5W5X - chains L and H of the 3 polymer chains in the assembly; structure by X-ray diffraction, 2.50 A resolution.

Chain L:
Protein: 3C10 Fab' light chain
From: Rattus norvegicus
Notes: antibody fragment or engineered binder
Amino-acid sequence (213 residues; row label = number of the first residue in the row):
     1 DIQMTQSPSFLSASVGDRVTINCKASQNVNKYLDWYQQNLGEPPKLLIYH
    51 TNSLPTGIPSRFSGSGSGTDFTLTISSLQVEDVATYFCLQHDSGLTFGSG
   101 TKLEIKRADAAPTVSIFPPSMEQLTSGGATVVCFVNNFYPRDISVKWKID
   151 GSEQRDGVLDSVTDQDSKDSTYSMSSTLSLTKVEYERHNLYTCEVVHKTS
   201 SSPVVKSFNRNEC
Disordered / not traced: 213
Disulfides: Cys23-Cys88, Cys133-Cys193
Ion coordination: Zn2+ near His188 (its only coordinating residue here)

Chain H:
Protein: 3C10 Fab' heavy chain
From: Rattus norvegicus
Notes: antibody fragment or engineered binder
Amino-acid sequence (234 residues; each row starts with the number of its first residue):
     1 EVQLQQSGAELVKPGSSVKISCKASGYTFTNYDMHWIKQRPGSGLEWIGW
    51 IYPGNGNTKYNQKFNGKATLTADKSSTTAYMQLSSLTSEDSAVYFCVREG
   101 LGITFEYWGQGVKVTVSSAETTAPSVYPLAPGTALKSNSMVTLGCLVKGY
   151 FPEPVTVTWNSGALSSGVHTFPAVLQSGLYTLTSSVTVPSSTWSSQAVTC
   201 NVAHPASSTKVDKKIVPRECNPCGCTGSEVSSVF
Disordered / not traced: 134-138, 218-234
Disulfides: Cys22-Cys96, Cys145-Cys200
Modified positions: Glu1 (pyroglutamic acid; PCA)

How chain L and chain H interact:
Contacting residue pairs (61):
  Asp34(L) with Thr104(H), hydrogen bond
  Tyr36(L) with Thr104(H), hydrogen bond; Phe105(H), hydrogen bond (side chain-backbone); Trp108(H), hydrophobic
  Gln38(L) with Gln39(H), hydrogen bond
  Pro43(L) with Phe95(H), hydrophobic; Trp108(H), hydrophobic; Gly109(H)
  Pro44(L) with Trp108(H), hydrogen bond (backbone-side chain)
  Leu46(L) with Ile103(H), hydrophobic; Thr104(H); Phe105(H)
  Tyr49(L) with Gly102(H); Ile103(H), hydrophobic; Thr104(H)
  His50(L) with Gly102(H); Thr104(H)
  Phe87(L) with Leu45(H), hydrophobic
  Leu89(L) with Phe105(H), hydrophobic
  His91(L) with Thr104(H)
  Leu95(L) with Trp47(H); Phe105(H), hydrophobic
  Phe97(L) with Leu45(H), hydrophobic
  Ser115(L) with Thr142(H)
  Phe117(L) with Leu129(H); Ala130(H); Pro131(H); Thr142(H)
  Pro118(L) with Ala130(H); Gly132(H)
  Ser120(L) with Tyr127(H); Pro128(H)
  Glu122(L) with Pro128(H); Lys213(H), salt bridge
  Gln123(L) with Tyr127(H); Lys148(H)
  Ser126(L) with Tyr127(H)
  Thr130(L) with Leu146(H); Lys148(H)
  Val132(L) with Leu129(H), hydrophobic
  Phe134(L) with Leu129(H), hydrophobic; Phe171(H), hydrophobic; Thr183(H); Ser184(H); Ser185(H)
  Asn136(L) with His169(H); Phe171(H); Ser185(H), hydrogen bond
  Asn137(L) with His169(H), hydrogen bond
  Leu159(L) with Val174(H), hydrophobic; Gln176(H)
  Asp160(L) with Val174(H)
  Ser161(L) with Phe171(H); Pro172(H), hydrogen bond (side chain-backbone)
  Val162(L) with Pro172(H)
  Thr163(L) with Phe171(H)
  Ser173(L) with His169(H), hydrogen bond; Phe171(H)
  Met174(L) with Phe171(H)
  Ser175(L) with Phe171(H); Thr183(H), hydrogen bond
Also at the interface, not in a pair above, chain L (38 interface residues in all): Glu42, Pro55, Thr56, Thr113, Thr177
Also at the interface, not in a pair above, chain H (35 interface residues in all): Ile37, Glu46, Glu106, Gln110, Leu143, Gly144, Thr170

Summary:
The interface between chain L and chain H involves 38 residues on one side and 35 on the other, with 10
hydrogen bonds and 1 salt bridge. Among the polar pairs are Glu122(L)-Lys213(H), Asp34(L)-Thr104(H) and
Tyr36(L)-Thr104(H).
Here chain L is 3C10 Fab' light chain and chain H is 3C10 Fab' heavy chain, both from Rattus norvegicus. Entry
5W5X (Crystal structure of BAXP168G in complex with an activating antibody) was determined by X-ray
diffraction together with 5W5Z, 5W60, 5W61, 5W62 and 5W63 from the same study.
